PDB entry 6JN4 | X-ray diffraction, 1.90 A resolution | chain A

Chain A:
Name: Serine Beta-Lactamase KPC-2
Source organism: Klebsiella pneumoniae
Notes: EC 3.5.2.6
UniProt: Q93LQ9 (Q93LQ9_KLEPN); the author numbering skips numbers that UniProt does not, so the offset changes along the chain: 26-57 = UniProt 26-57; 59-252 = UniProt 58-251; 254-291 = UniProt 252-289
Sequence (265 residues; row label = number of the first residue in the row; note: 2 numbers in that range are skipped by the numbering (no residue carries them; nothing is unmodelled there)):
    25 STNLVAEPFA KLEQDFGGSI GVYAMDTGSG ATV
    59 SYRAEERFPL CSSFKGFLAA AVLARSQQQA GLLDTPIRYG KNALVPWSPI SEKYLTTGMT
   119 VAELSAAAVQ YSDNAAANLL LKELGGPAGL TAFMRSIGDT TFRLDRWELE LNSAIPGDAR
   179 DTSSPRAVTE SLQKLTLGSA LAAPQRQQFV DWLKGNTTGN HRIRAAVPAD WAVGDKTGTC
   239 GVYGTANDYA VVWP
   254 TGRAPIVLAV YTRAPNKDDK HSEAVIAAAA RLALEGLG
Disulfide bonds: Cys69-Cys238
Sequence notes: expression tag (25)
Small-molecule neighbours: BX9 ([(R)-(4-fluorophenyl)-[[(2S)-2-methyl-3-sulfanyl-propanoyl]amino]methyl]boronic acid): Cys69, Ser70, Lys73, Trp105, Tyr129, Ser130, Asn132, Glu166, Leu167, Leu169, Asn170, Gly236, Thr237, Cys238, Gly239

Overview:
Bound to chain A: compound BX9.
Chain A is Serine Beta-Lactamase KPC-2 (Klebsiella pneumoniae); the structure, Serine Beta-Lactamase KPC-2 in
Complex with Dual MBL/SBL Inhibitor WL-001, was determined by X-ray diffraction, deposited together with 6J8Q,
6J8R, 6JN3, 6JN5 and 6JN6.
